Entry 8HMC (electron microscopy, 3.60 A resolution); this record covers chains C and F of the 4 polymer chains in the assembly.

[Chain C]
Molecule: Tetratricopeptide repeat protein
Organism: Tetrahymena thermophila
UniProt: I7MFN3 (I7MFN3_TETTS); numbering as in UniProt (aligned over 1-1334)
Amino-acid sequence (1334 residues; row label = number of the first residue in the row):
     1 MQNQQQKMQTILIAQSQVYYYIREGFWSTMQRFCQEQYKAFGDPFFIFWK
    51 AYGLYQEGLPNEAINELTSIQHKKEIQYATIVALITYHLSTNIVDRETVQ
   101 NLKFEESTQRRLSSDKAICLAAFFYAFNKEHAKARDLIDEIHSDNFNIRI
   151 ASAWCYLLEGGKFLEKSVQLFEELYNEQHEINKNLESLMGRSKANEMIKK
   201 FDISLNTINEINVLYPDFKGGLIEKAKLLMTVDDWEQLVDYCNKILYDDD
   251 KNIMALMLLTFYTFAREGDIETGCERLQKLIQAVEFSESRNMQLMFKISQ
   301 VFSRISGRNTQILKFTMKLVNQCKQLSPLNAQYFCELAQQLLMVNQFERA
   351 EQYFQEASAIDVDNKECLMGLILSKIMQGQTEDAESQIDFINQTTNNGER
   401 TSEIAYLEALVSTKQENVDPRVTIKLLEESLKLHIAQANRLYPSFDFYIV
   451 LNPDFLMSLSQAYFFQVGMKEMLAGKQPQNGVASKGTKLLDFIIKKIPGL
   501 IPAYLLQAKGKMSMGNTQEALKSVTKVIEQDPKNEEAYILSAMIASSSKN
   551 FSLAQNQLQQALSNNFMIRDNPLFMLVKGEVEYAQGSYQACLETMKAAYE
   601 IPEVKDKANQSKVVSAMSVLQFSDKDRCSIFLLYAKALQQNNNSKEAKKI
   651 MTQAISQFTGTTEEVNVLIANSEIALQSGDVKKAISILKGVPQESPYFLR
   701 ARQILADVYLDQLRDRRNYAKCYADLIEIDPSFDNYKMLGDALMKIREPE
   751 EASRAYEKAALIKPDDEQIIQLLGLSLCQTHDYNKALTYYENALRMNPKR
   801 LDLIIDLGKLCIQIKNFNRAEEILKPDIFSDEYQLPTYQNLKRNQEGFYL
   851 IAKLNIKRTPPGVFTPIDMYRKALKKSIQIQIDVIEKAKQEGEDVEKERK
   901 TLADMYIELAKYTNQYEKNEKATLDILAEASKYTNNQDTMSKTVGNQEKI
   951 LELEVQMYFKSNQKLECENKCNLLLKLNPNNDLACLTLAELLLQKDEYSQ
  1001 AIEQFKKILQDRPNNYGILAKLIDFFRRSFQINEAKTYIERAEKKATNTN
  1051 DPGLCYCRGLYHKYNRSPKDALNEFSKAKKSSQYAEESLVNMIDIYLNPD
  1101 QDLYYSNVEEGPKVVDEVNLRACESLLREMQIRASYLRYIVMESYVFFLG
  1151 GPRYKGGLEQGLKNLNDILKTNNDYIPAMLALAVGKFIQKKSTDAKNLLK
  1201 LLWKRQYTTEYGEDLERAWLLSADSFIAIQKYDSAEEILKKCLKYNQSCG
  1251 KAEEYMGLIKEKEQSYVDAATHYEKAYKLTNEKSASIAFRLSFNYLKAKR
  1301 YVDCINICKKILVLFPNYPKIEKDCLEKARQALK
Disordered / not traced: 1-694

[Chain F]
Molecule: Intraflagellar transport protein 43 homolog
Organism: Tetrahymena thermophila
UniProt: Q22NF5 (Q22NF5_TETTS); residue numbers follow UniProt; this construct covers 1-146
Amino-acid sequence (146 residues; each row starts with the number of its first residue):
     1 MAAKGKQGWGFGGKDQNVKIDTSQQDQKKQNIWEQNNEDLIFVPDLTQEA
    51 QEQEVSKVSAPPNQPTVQVQDINELQKFTKINTLPQTEEGVDLSQLMQIL
   101 SPVEDIKEKDEAWEFLQLKTQIYEIVSNMYGGNELIDDDDEDDENQ

[Chain C / chain F interface]
Contacting residue pairs - 13 pairs, chain C then chain F:
  Lys1044(C) - Leu135(F)
  Lys1079(C) - Gln98(F)
  Lys1080(C) - Gln98(F)  hydrogen bond
  Asp1116(C) - Gln76(F)
  Asp1116(C) - Lys80(F)
  Val1118(C) - Gln76(F)
  Val1118(C) - Thr79(F)
  Val1118(C) - Lys80(F)
  Arg1121(C) - Thr79(F)  hydrogen bond (side chain-backbone)
  Arg1121(C) - Thr83(F)
  Arg1121(C) - Thr87(F)  hydrogen bond
  Ser1125(C) - Ser94(F)  hydrogen bond
  Arg1128(C) - Asp92(F)  salt bridge
Interface residues without a listed pair, chain C (10 interface residues in all): Glu1117, Asn1119
Interface residues without a listed pair, chain F (11 interface residues in all): Leu75, Leu84

[Summary]
10 residues of chain C face 11 of chain F across their interface; the contacts include 4 hydrogen bonds and 1
salt bridge. Polar contacts include Arg1128(C)-Asp92(F), Lys1080(C)-Gln98(F) and Arg1121(C)-Thr79(F).
Chain C is Tetratricopeptide repeat protein and chain F is Intraflagellar transport protein 43 homolog, both
from Tetrahymena thermophila; the structure, base module state 1 of Tetrahymena IFT-A, was determined by
electron microscopy (same publication as 8HMD, 8HME and 8HMF).
